Entry 2GLM (X-ray diffraction, 2.60 A resolution); this record covers chains C and E of the 6 polymer chains in the assembly.

== Chain C (and E) ==
Molecule: (3R)-hydroxymyristoyl-acyl carrier protein dehydratase
Source organism: Helicobacter pylori
Notes: EC 4.2.1.-; chain E of this document is another copy of the same molecule, construct and numbering; everything in this record applies to it too
Reference sequence: Q5G940 (Q5G940_HELPY); residue numbers follow UniProt; this construct covers 1-159
Amino-acid sequence (171 residues; row label = number of the first residue in the row; numbers below 1 keep their minus sign (Met-11 is residue -11)):
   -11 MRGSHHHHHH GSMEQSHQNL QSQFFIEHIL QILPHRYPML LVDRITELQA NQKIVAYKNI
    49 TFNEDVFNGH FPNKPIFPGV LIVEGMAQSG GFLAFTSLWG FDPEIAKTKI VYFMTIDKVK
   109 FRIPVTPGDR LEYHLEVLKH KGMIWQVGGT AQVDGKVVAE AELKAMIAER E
Unresolved in the structure: -11 to 8 (chain E: -11 to 7)
Sequence notes: expression tag (-11 to 0)
Residues lining bound ligands:
  - benzamidine (BEN), molecule 1: Ile20, Leu21, Pro22, His23, Gly79, Phe83, Ala94, Lys97, Ile98, Val99, Arg158
  - benzamidine (BEN), molecule 2: Ala38, Thr84, Ser85, Leu86, Trp87, Gly88

== Interface between chain C and chain E ==
Residue-residue contacts (57; chain C residue first):
  Ile14(C) - Phe50(E)  hydrophobic
  Ile14(C) - Pro63(E)  hydrophobic
  Glu15(C) - Asn61(E)
  Glu15(C) - Lys62(E)  salt bridge
  Leu18(C) - Phe50(E)  hydrophobic
  Tyr25(C) - Phe50(E)
  Tyr25(C) - Asn51(E)
  Tyr25(C) - Glu52(E)
  Tyr25(C) - Asp53(E)
  Tyr25(C) - Asn56(E)
  Pro26(C) - Asn51(E)
  Leu28(C) - Phe50(E)  hydrophobic
  Asp31(C) - Thr49(E)  hydrogen bond
  Asp31(C) - Phe50(E)  hydrogen bond (side chain-backbone)
  Arg32(C) - Thr114(E)
  Arg32(C) - Pro115(E)  hydrogen bond (side chain-backbone)
  Arg32(C) - Gly116(E)
  Arg32(C) - Asp117(E)  salt bridge
  Tyr45(C) - Gly116(E)  hydrogen bond (side chain-backbone)
  Lys46(C) - Thr49(E)  hydrogen bond
  Lys46(C) - Asn51(E)
  Asn47(C) - Asn47(E)
  Asn47(C) - Ile48(E)  hydrogen bond (side chain-backbone)
  Asn47(C) - Thr49(E)
  Asn47(C) - Gly116(E)  hydrogen bond (side chain-backbone)
  Asn47(C) - Asp117(E)
  Ile48(C) - Asn47(E)  hydrogen bond (backbone-side chain)
  Thr49(C) - Asp31(E)  hydrogen bond
  Thr49(C) - Lys46(E)  hydrogen bond
  Thr49(C) - Asn47(E)  hydrogen bond (side chain-backbone)
  Thr49(C) - Thr49(E)
  Thr49(C) - Glu52(E)
  Phe50(C) - Ile14(E)  hydrophobic
  Phe50(C) - Leu18(E)  hydrophobic
  Phe50(C) - Tyr25(E)
  Phe50(C) - Leu28(E)  hydrophobic
  Phe50(C) - Asp31(E)  hydrogen bond (backbone-side chain)
  Asn51(C) - Tyr25(E)
  Asn51(C) - Pro26(E)  hydrogen bond (side chain-backbone)
  Asn51(C) - Leu29(E)
  Asn51(C) - Glu52(E)
  Glu52(C) - Tyr25(E)
  Glu52(C) - Thr49(E)
  Glu52(C) - Asn51(E)  hydrogen bond
  Asp53(C) - Tyr25(E)
  Asn56(C) - Tyr25(E)
  Asn61(C) - Glu15(E)
  Lys62(C) - Glu15(E)  salt bridge
  Pro63(C) - Ile14(E)  hydrophobic
  Pro63(C) - Glu15(E)
  Thr114(C) - Arg32(E)
  Pro115(C) - Arg32(E)  hydrogen bond (backbone-side chain)
  Gly116(C) - Arg32(E)
  Gly116(C) - Tyr45(E)  hydrogen bond (backbone-side chain)
  Gly116(C) - Asn47(E)  hydrogen bond (backbone-side chain)
  Asp117(C) - Arg32(E)  salt bridge
  Asp117(C) - Asn47(E)  hydrogen bond (backbone-side chain)
Other interface residues (no listed pair), chain C (28 interface residues in all): Met27, Leu29, Arg118
Other interface residues (no listed pair), chain E (27 interface residues in all): Met27

== Summary ==
The interface between chain C and chain E involves 28 residues on one side and 27 on the other; the contacts
include 18 hydrogen bonds and 4 salt bridges. Among the polar pairs are Glu15(C)-Lys62(E), Arg32(C)-Asp117(E)
and Asp31(C)-Thr49(E). Bound to chain C: benzamidine.
Both chains are (3R)-hydroxymyristoyl-acyl carrier protein dehydratase (Helicobacter pylori). Entry 2GLM
(Crystal structure of (3R)-Hydroxyacyl-Acyl Carrier Protein Dehydratase(FabZ) from Helicobacter pylori
complexed with Compound 2) was determined by X-ray diffraction, deposited together with 2GLL, 2GLP and 2GLV.
